8TIN - chains H and L of the 4 polymer chains in the assembly; structure by electron microscopy, 4.00 A resolution.

Chain H:
Molecule: Fab7 heavy chain
From: synthetic construct
Sequence (240 residues; each row starts with the number of its first residue):
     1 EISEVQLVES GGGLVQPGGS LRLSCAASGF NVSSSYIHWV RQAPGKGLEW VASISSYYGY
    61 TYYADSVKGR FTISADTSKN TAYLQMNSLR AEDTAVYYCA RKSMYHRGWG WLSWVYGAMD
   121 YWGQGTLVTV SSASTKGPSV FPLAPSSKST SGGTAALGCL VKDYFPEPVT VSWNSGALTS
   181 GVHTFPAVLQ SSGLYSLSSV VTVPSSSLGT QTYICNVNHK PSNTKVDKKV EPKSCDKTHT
Disordered / not traced: 1-3, 146-153, 175-179, 209-211, 232-240
Cystine bridges: Cys-25/Cys-99, Cys-159/Cys-215

Chain L:
Molecule: Fab7 light chain
From: synthetic construct
Sequence (215 residues; row label = number of the first residue in the row):
     1 SDIQMTQSPS SLSASVGDRV TITCRASQSV SSAVAWYQQK PGKAPKLLIY SASSLYSGVP
    61 SRFSGSRSGT DFTLTISSLQ PEDFATYYCQ QSYYYPITFG QGTKVEIKRT VAAPSVFIFP
   121 PSDSQLKSGT ASVVCLLNNF YPREAKVQWK VDNALQSGNS QESVTEQDSK DSTYSLSSTL
   181 TLSKADYEKH KVYACEVTHQ GLSSPVTKSF NRGEC
Disordered / not traced: 1, 152-158, 213-215
Cystine bridges: Cys-24/Cys-89, Cys-135/Cys-195

How chain H and chain L interact:
Contacting residue pairs (63; chain H residue first):
  His-38(H) / Tyr-95(L)
  Gln-42(H) / Gln-39(L)  hydrogen bond
  Gln-42(H) / Tyr-88(L)
  Gly-47(H) / Tyr-88(L)
  Leu-48(H) / Gln-39(L)
  Leu-48(H) / Pro-45(L)  hydrophobic
  Leu-48(H) / Tyr-88(L)  hydrophobic
  Leu-48(H) / Phe-99(L)  hydrophobic
  Trp-50(H) / Tyr-95(L)  hydrophobic
  Trp-50(H) / Pro-96(L)  hydrophobic
  Trp-50(H) / Ile-97(L)
  Ser-53(H) / Tyr-95(L)
  Tyr-62(H) / Tyr-95(L)  hydrophobic
  Tyr-98(H) / Gln-39(L)  hydrogen bond
  Tyr-98(H) / Lys-43(L)
  Tyr-98(H) / Ala-44(L)  hydrophobic
  Tyr-98(H) / Pro-45(L)
  Val-115(H) / Ser-92(L)
  Tyr-116(H) / Ser-92(L)
  Tyr-116(H) / Tyr-93(L)
  Tyr-116(H) / Tyr-95(L)
  Ala-118(H) / Ala-35(L)  hydrophobic
  Ala-118(H) / Tyr-37(L)
  Ala-118(H) / Leu-47(L)  hydrophobic
  Met-119(H) / Tyr-37(L)  hydrogen bond (backbone-side chain)
  Met-119(H) / Gln-90(L)  hydrogen bond
  Met-119(H) / Ile-97(L)  hydrophobic
  Asp-120(H) / Leu-47(L)
  Asp-120(H) / Tyr-56(L)  hydrogen bond
  Tyr-121(H) / Tyr-56(L)
  Trp-122(H) / Pro-45(L)
  Phe-141(H) / Gln-125(L)
  Phe-141(H) / Ser-128(L)
  Phe-141(H) / Thr-130(L)
  Pro-142(H) / Ser-122(L)
  Leu-143(H) / Phe-119(L)
  Leu-143(H) / Val-134(L)  hydrophobic
  Ala-144(H) / Phe-119(L)
  Pro-145(H) / Phe-119(L)
  Thr-154(H) / Phe-117(L)
  Ala-156(H) / Phe-117(L)  hydrophobic
  Ala-156(H) / Phe-119(L)
  Leu-157(H) / Phe-119(L)  hydrophobic
  Leu-160(H) / Gln-125(L)
  Leu-160(H) / Ser-132(L)
  Lys-162(H) / Thr-130(L)
  Lys-162(H) / Ser-132(L)  hydrogen bond
  Lys-162(H) / Thr-181(L)  hydrogen bond
  His-183(H) / Asp-168(L)  salt bridge
  Thr-184(H) / Thr-165(L)
  Phe-185(H) / Ser-163(L)  hydrogen bond (backbone-side chain)
  Phe-185(H) / Thr-165(L)
  Phe-185(H) / Ser-175(L)
  Phe-185(H) / Ser-177(L)
  Pro-186(H) / Ser-163(L)  hydrogen bond (backbone-side chain)
  Pro-186(H) / Val-164(L)
  Pro-186(H) / Thr-165(L)
  Val-188(H) / Gln-161(L)
  Leu-189(H) / Gln-161(L)
  Gln-190(H) / Gln-161(L)
  Val-200(H) / Leu-136(L)  hydrophobic
  Val-200(H) / Asn-138(L)
  Lys-228(H) / Ser-124(L)  hydrogen bond
Interface residues without a listed pair, chain H (42 interface residues in all): Tyr-36, Lys-46, Tyr-63, Ala-64, Gly-117, Ser-139, Gly-158, Thr-202
Interface residues without a listed pair, chain L (39 interface residues in all): Tyr-50, Pro-120, Asp-123, Leu-176

Summary:
42 residues of chain H face 39 of chain L across their interface; the contacts include 10 hydrogen bonds and 1
salt bridge. Among the polar pairs are His-183(H)/Asp-168(L), Gln-42(H)/Gln-39(L) and Tyr-98(H)/Gln-39(L).
Chain H is Fab7 heavy chain and chain L is Fab7 light chain, both from synthetic construct; the structure,
Human ACKR3 phosphorylated by GRK2 in complex with Arrestin3 reconstructed without receptor/micelle, was
determined by electron microscopy, deposited together with 9E82, 8TII, 8TIL, 8TIO and 8VJ9.
